Entry 5TBC (X-ray diffraction, 1.85 A resolution); this record covers chains A and T of the 4 polymer chains in the assembly.

Chain A:
Protein: DNA polymerase beta
From: Homo sapiens
Notes: EC 2.7.7.7, 4.2.99.-
UniProt: P06746 (DPOLB_HUMAN); residue numbers follow UniProt; this construct covers 1-335
Chain sequence (343 residues; each row starts with the number of its first residue; numbers below 1 keep their minus sign (Met-1 is residue -1)):
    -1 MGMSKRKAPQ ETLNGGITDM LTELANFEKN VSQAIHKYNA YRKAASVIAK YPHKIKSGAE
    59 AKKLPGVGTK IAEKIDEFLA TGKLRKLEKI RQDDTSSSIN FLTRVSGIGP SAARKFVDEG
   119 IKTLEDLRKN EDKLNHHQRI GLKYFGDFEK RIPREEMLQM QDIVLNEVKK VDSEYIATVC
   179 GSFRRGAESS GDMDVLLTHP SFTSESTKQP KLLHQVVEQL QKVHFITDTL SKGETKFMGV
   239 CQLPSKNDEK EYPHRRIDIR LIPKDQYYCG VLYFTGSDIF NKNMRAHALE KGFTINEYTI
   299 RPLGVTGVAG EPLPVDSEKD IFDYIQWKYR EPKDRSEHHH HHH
Not modelled in the structure: -1 to 9, 205-207, 284-293, 298-312, 323-326, 334-341
Sequence notes: initiating methionine (-1); expression tag (0, 336-341)
Swiss-Prot annotation at these positions:
  - region: Arg183 to Asp192 (DNA-binding)
  - active site: Lys72 (Nucleophile)
  - binding site (K(+)): Lys60, Leu62, Val65, Thr101, Val103, Ile106
  - binding site (Na(+)): Lys60, Leu62, Val65, Thr101, Val103, Ile106
  - binding site (dATP): Arg149, Ser180, Arg183, Gly189, Asp190
  - binding site (dCTP): Arg149, Ser180, Arg183, Gly189, Asp190
  - binding site (dGTP): Arg149, Ser180, Arg183, Gly189, Asp190, Asp192
  - binding site (dTTP): Arg149, Ser180, Arg183, Gly189, Asp190
  - binding site (Mg(2+)): Asp190, Asp192, Asp256
  - modified residue: Lys72 (N6-acetyllysine), Arg83 (Omega-N-methylarginine), Arg152 (Omega-N-methylarginine)
  - cross-link (Glycyl lysine isopeptide (Lys-Gly)): Lys41 (interchain with G-Cter in ubiquitin), Lys61 (interchain with G-Cter in ubiquitin), Lys81 (interchain with G-Cter in ubiquitin)
Metal / ion sites: Na+ site 1: Ser30, Ser171; Na+ site 2: Lys60, Leu62, Val65 (shared with 1 residue of chain D); Na+ site 3: Thr101, Val103, Ile106 (shared with 1 residue of chain P); Na+ site 4 near Thr101 (its only coordinating residue here); Na+ site 5: Asp190 (together with 3tc-mp, Lamivudine Triphosphate)
Residues lining bound ligands:
  - Lamivudine Triphosphate (1RZ): Arg149, Gly179, Ser180, Arg183, Ser187, Ser188, Gly189, Asp190, Tyr271, Phe272, Thr273, Gly274, Ser275, Asp276, Asn279
  - 3tc-mp (42E; [(2R,5S)-5-(4-amino-2-oxopyrimidin-1(2H)-yl)-1,3-oxathiolan-2-yl]methyl dihydrogen phosphate): Asp190, Asp192, Arg258, Tyr271, Phe272
What the authors report for this chain:
  - binding site for Lamivudine Triphosphate: Arg149, Ser180, Arg183, Gly189

Chain T:
Molecule: 16- mer template
Sequence (16 nucleotides; numbered 1 to 16; the number before each row is that of its first residue):
     1 CCGACGGCGC ATCAGC
Metal / ion sites: Na+ near DC10 (its only coordinating residue here)

Chain A / chain T interface:
Pairs across the interface (13; chain A residue first):
  His34(A) - DC5(T)  stacking on the base
  Leu228(A) - DA11(T)  sugar contact
  Ser229(A) - DC10(T)  phosphate contact
  Ser229(A) - DA11(T)  phosphate contact
  Lys230(A) - DC10(T)  phosphate contact
  Lys230(A) - DA11(T)  hydrogen bond to the phosphate
  Gly231(A) - DC10(T)  phosphate contact
  Glu232(A) - DC10(T)  hydrogen bond to the phosphate
  Thr233(A) - DG9(T)  hydrogen bond to the phosphate
  Thr233(A) - DC10(T)  hydrogen bond to the phosphate
  Lys234(A) - DG9(T)  phosphate contact
  Lys234(A) - DC10(T)  hydrogen bond to the phosphate
  Tyr296(A) - DC8(T)  sugar contact
Interface residues without a listed pair, chain A (11 interface residues in all): Asn133, His134
Interface residues without a listed pair, chain T (6 interface residues in all): DT12

Overview:
The interface between chain A and chain T involves 11 residues on one side and 6 on the other, with 5 hydrogen
bonds and 1 aromatic stacking contact. Polar contacts include Lys230(A)-DA11(T), Glu232(A)-DC10(T) and
Thr233(A)-DG9(T). The paper reports a binding site for Lamivudine Triphosphate at Arg149(A), Ser180(A) and
Arg183(A) among others.
Here chain A is DNA polymerase beta (Homo sapiens) and chain T is 16- mer template. Entry 5TBC (Precatalytic
ternary complex of human DNA polymerase beta with gapped DNA substrate, incorporated (-)3TC-mp and an ...) was
determined by X-ray diffraction, deposited together with 5TB8, 5TB9, 5TBA and 5TBB.
